3QZP - chain A; structure by X-ray diffraction, 1.90 A resolution.

== Chain A ==
Protein: Iron-regulated surface determinant protein A
From: Staphylococcus aureus subsp. aureus
UniProtKB: Q7A655 (ISDA_STAAN); numbering as in UniProt (aligned over 62-184)
Amino-acid sequence (127 residues; each row starts with the number of its first residue):
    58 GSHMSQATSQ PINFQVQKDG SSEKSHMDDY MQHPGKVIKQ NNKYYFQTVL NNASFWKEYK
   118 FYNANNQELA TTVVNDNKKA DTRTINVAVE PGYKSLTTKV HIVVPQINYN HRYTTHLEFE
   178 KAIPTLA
Disordered / not traced: 58-60
Construct notes: expression tag (58-61)
Curated features (UniProtKB/Swiss-Prot):
  - binding site (heme): Lys75, Ser82, Tyr166
Ion coordination: protoporphyrin IX containing co Co: His83, Tyr166
Ligand contacts: protoporphyrin IX containing co (COH): Lys75, Ser82, His83, Met84, Tyr87, Asn108, Phe112, Trp113, Val157, Ile159, Val161, Ile164, Tyr166, Tyr170, Thr172
From the paper describing this entry:
  - protoporphyrin IX containing co coordination: His83, Tyr166
  - conformationally variable residues (side-chain flip): His83, Tyr166

== In short ==
Ligands of chain A: protoporphyrin IX containing co. His83 and Tyr166 coordinate a protoporphyrin IX
containing co Co ion. UniProt lists 3 heme-binding residues. The paper reports protoporphyrin IX containing co
coordination by His83 and Tyr166; conformational variability at His83 and Tyr166.
Chain A is Iron-regulated surface determinant protein A (Staphylococcus aureus subsp. aureus); the structure,
Staphylococcus aureus IsdA NEAT domain in complex with cobalt-protoporphyrin IX, was determined by X-ray
diffraction (same publication as 3QZL, 3QZM, 3QZN and 3QZO).
